4QOK - chains A and C of the 5 polymer chains in the assembly; structure by X-ray diffraction, 3.00 A resolution.

== Chain A ==
Protein: HLA class I histocompatibility antigen, A-2 alpha chain
Source organism: Homo sapiens
Reference sequence: P01892 (1A02_HUMAN); residues 1-276 here correspond to UniProt positions 25-300 (UniProt number = residue number + 24)
Sequence (276 residues; row label = number of the first residue in the row):
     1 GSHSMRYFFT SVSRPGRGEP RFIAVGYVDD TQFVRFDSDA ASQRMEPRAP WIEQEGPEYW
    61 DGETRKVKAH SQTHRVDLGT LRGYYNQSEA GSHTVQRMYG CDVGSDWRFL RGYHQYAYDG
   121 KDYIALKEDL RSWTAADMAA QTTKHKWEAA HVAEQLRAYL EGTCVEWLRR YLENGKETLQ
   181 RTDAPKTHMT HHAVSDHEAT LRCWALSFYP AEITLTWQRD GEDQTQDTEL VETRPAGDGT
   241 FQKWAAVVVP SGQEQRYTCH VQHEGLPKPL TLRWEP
Disulfide bonds: C101-C164, C203-C259
From the paper describing this entry:
  - conformationally variable residues: R65

== Chain C ==
Protein: Melanoma antigen recognized by T-cells 1 marker peptide
Reference sequence: Q16655 (MAR1_HUMAN); residues 1-10 here correspond to UniProt positions 26-35 (UniProt number = residue number + 25)
Sequence (10 residues; each row starts with the number of its first residue):
     1 EAAGIGILTV

== Chain A / chain C interface ==
Residue-residue contacts (38; chain A residue first):
  M5(A) - E1(C)
  Y7(A) - E1(C)  hydrogen bond (side chain-backbone)
  Y7(A) - A2(C)
  Y59(A) - E1(C)
  E63(A) - E1(C)
  E63(A) - A2(C)  hydrogen bond (side chain-backbone)
  K66(A) - E1(C)  salt bridge
  K66(A) - A2(C)  hydrogen bond (side chain-backbone)
  K66(A) - A3(C)
  K66(A) - G4(C)
  H70(A) - A3(C)  hydrogen bond (side chain-backbone)
  H70(A) - I7(C)
  T73(A) - T9(C)
  V76(A) - T9(C)
  D77(A) - T9(C)
  D77(A) - V10(C)  hydrogen bond (side chain-backbone)
  Y84(A) - V10(C)
  R97(A) - L8(C)
  Y99(A) - A3(C)  hydrogen bond (side chain-backbone)
  Y116(A) - V10(C)
  T143(A) - V10(C)  hydrogen bond (side chain-backbone)
  K146(A) - T9(C)  hydrogen bond (side chain-backbone)
  K146(A) - V10(C)
  W147(A) - L8(C)
  W147(A) - T9(C)  hydrogen bond (side chain-backbone)
  A150(A) - L8(C)  hydrophobic
  V152(A) - G6(C)
  V152(A) - L8(C)  hydrophobic
  Q155(A) - I5(C)
  Q155(A) - G6(C)  hydrogen bond (side chain-backbone)
  L156(A) - I5(C)
  L156(A) - G6(C)
  Y159(A) - E1(C)  hydrogen bond (side chain-backbone)
  Y159(A) - A2(C)
  Y159(A) - A3(C)  hydrophobic
  T163(A) - E1(C)
  W167(A) - E1(C)
  Y171(A) - E1(C)  hydrogen bond (side chain-backbone)
Also at the interface, not in a pair above, chain A (29 interface residues in all): T80, L81, H114, Y123, A158

== In short ==
29 residues of chain A face 10 of chain C across their interface, with 12 hydrogen bonds and 1 salt bridge.
Among the polar pairs are K66(A)-E1(C), Y7(A)-E1(C) and E63(A)-A2(C). From the paper: conformational
variability at R65(A).
Chain A is HLA class I histocompatibility antigen, A-2 alpha chain (Homo sapiens) and chain C is Melanoma
antigen recognized by T-cells 1 marker peptide; the structure, Structural basis for ineffective T-cell
responses to MHC anchor residue improved heteroclitic peptides, was determined by X-ray diffraction.
